PDB entry 1VZ5 | X-ray diffraction, 2.15 A resolution | chains B and C of the 4 polymer chains in the assembly

== Chain B (and C) ==
Name: Putative alkylsulfatase atsk
From: Pseudomonas putida
Notes: chain C of this document is another copy of the same molecule, construct and numbering; everything in this record applies to it too
Reference sequence: Q9WWU5 (Q9WWU5); residues 1-301 here = UniProt positions 1-301
Amino-acid sequence (301 residues; row label = number of the first residue in the row):
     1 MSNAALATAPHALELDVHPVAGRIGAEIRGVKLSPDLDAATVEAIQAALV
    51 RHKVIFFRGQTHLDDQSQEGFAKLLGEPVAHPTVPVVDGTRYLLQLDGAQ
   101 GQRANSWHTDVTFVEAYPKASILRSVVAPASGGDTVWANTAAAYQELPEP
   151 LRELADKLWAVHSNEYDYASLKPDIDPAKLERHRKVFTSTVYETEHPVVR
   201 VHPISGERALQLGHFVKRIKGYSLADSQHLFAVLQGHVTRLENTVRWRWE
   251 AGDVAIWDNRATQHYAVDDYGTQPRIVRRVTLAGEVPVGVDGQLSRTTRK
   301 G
Disordered / not traced: 1-12, 81-84, 98-102, 166-190, 301 (chain C: 1-12, 80-90, 97-102, 166-191, 300-301)
Residues lining bound ligands: succinic acid (SIN): Leu123, Thr135, Trp257, His264, Ala266, Arg275, Val277, Arg279
UniProt features mapped onto this chain:
  - binding site (substrate): His81, Val111
  - binding site (Fe cation): His108, Asp110, His264
  - binding site (2-oxoglutarate): Thr135, Arg275, Arg279

== How chain B and chain C interact ==
Residue-residue contacts (42):
  Pro19(B) - Ser131(C)
  Pro19(B) - Arg248(C)  hydrogen bond (backbone-side chain)
  Val20(B) - Gly132(C)
  Val20(B) - Arg248(C)  hydrogen bond (backbone-side chain)
  Ala21(B) - Gly132(C)
  Ala21(B) - Arg246(C)
  Ala21(B) - Asp269(C)
  Gly22(B) - Gly132(C)
  Gly22(B) - Asp269(C)  hydrogen bond (backbone-side chain)
  Arg23(B) - Asp269(C)
  Asn105(B) - Arg240(C)
  Asn105(B) - Glu242(C)  hydrogen bond
  Trp107(B) - Leu241(C)  hydrophobic
  Ser131(B) - Pro19(C)
  Ser131(B) - Val20(C)
  Ser131(B) - Ala21(C)
  Gly132(B) - Val20(C)
  Gly132(B) - Ala21(C)
  Gly132(B) - Gly22(C)
  Val136(B) - Leu241(C)  hydrophobic
  Leu241(B) - Trp107(C)  hydrophobic
  Leu241(B) - Val136(C)  hydrophobic
  Leu241(B) - Arg246(C)
  Leu241(B) - Tyr265(C)  hydrophobic
  Glu242(B) - Asn105(C)  hydrogen bond
  Glu242(B) - Tyr265(C)  hydrogen bond
  Glu242(B) - Val267(C)
  Glu242(B) - Asp268(C)  hydrogen bond (side chain-backbone)
  Thr244(B) - Arg246(C)  hydrogen bond
  Arg246(B) - Ala21(C)
  Arg246(B) - Leu241(C)
  Arg246(B) - Thr244(C)  hydrogen bond
  Arg248(B) - Pro19(C)  hydrogen bond (side chain-backbone)
  Arg248(B) - Val20(C)  hydrogen bond (side chain-backbone)
  Tyr265(B) - Leu241(C)  hydrophobic
  Tyr265(B) - Glu242(C)  hydrogen bond
  Val267(B) - Glu242(C)
  Asp268(B) - Glu242(C)  hydrogen bond (backbone-side chain)
  Asp269(B) - Ala21(C)
  Asp269(B) - Gly22(C)  hydrogen bond (side chain-backbone)
  Asp269(B) - Arg23(C)
  Asp269(B) - Glu242(C)
Other interface residues (no listed pair), chain B (23 interface residues in all): Ala130, Arg240, Val245, Ala266
Other interface residues (no listed pair), chain C (23 interface residues in all): Ala130, Val245, Ala266

== Summary ==
The chain B/chain C interface involves 23 residues from each chain; the contacts include 14 hydrogen bonds.
Polar contacts include Pro19(B)-Arg248(C), Val20(B)-Arg248(C) and Gly22(B)-Asp269(C). Ligands of chain B:
succinic acid.
Both chains are Putative alkylsulfatase atsk (Pseudomonas putida). Entry 1VZ5 (Succinate Complex of AtsK) was
determined by X-ray diffraction, deposited together with 1VZ4.
